5EYG - chains A and B; structure by X-ray diffraction, 2.20 A resolution.

# Chain A (and B)
Name: Inositol monophosphatase
From: Staphylococcus aureus
Notes: EC 3.1.3.25; chain B of this document is another copy of the same molecule, construct and numbering; everything in this record applies to it too
Reference sequence: A0A0D6HL44 (A0A0D6HL44_STAAU); numbering as in UniProt (aligned over 1-265)
Amino-acid sequence (265 residues; numbered 1 to 265; the number before each row is that of its first residue):
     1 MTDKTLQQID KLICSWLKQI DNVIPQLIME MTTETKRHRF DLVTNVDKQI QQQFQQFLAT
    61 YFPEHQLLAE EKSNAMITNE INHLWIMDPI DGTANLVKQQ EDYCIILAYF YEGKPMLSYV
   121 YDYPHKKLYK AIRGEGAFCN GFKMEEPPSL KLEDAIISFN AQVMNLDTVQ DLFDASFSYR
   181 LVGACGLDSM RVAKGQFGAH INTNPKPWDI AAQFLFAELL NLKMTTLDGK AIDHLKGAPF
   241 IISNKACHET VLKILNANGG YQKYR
Disordered / not traced: 34-42 (chain B: fully traced)
Construct notes: engineered mutation Phe142 (Ile in A0A0D6HL44)
Metal / ion sites: Ca2+ site 1: Glu70, Asp88, Ile90 (together with NADP); Ca2+ site 2: Asp88, Asp91, Asp209 (together with NADP)
Ligand contacts:
  - NADP (NAP; NADP nicotinamide-adenine-dinucleotide phosphate), molecule 1: Glu70, Asp88, Ile90, Asp91, Gly92, Thr93, Ala94, Asn160, Val163, Gly183, Ala184, Cys185, Ile201, Asn202, Thr203, Asn204, Pro205, Asp209
  - NADP (NAP), molecule 2: Phe177, Ser178, Arg180
  - 2-(2-methoxyethoxy)ethanol (PG0): Glu101, Asp102, His125, Arg180, Leu181, Val182, Arg191, Phe197

# How chain A and chain B interact
Contacting residue pairs (54; chain A residue first):
  Asn95(A) with Arg180(B), hydrogen bond
  Lys98(A) with Asp154(B), hydrogen bond (side chain-backbone); Ile156(B); Phe177(B); Gly195(B); Gln196(B)
  Gln99(A) with Ile156(B); Arg180(B); Arg191(B), hydrogen bond; Gln196(B), hydrogen bond (backbone-side chain); Phe197(B)
  Glu101(A) with Arg191(B); Lys194(B), salt bridge; Gln196(B), hydrogen bond
  Asp102(A) with Arg191(B), salt bridge
  His125(A) with His125(B)
  Asp154(A) with Lys98(B), hydrogen bond (backbone-side chain)
  Ile156(A) with Lys98(B); Gln99(B)
  Ala161(A) with Phe173(B), hydrophobic
  Gln162(A) with Phe173(B); Ser178(B); Tyr179(B)
  Leu166(A) with Leu166(B); Gln170(B)
  Gln170(A) with Leu166(B); Lys263(B), hydrogen bond
  Phe173(A) with Gln162(B)
  Phe177(A) with Phe40(B), hydrophobic; Ala94(B), hydrophobic; Lys98(B)
  Ser178(A) with Gln162(B)
  Tyr179(A) with Gln162(B); Tyr179(B), hydrophobic; Leu181(B)
  Arg180(A) with Ala94(B); Asn95(B), hydrogen bond; Leu181(B); Val182(B), hydrogen bond (side chain-backbone); Gly183(B)
  Leu181(A) with Tyr179(B); Leu181(B), hydrogen bond (backbone-backbone)
  Val182(A) with Arg180(B)
  Gly183(A) with Arg180(B)
  Arg191(A) with Gln99(B), hydrogen bond; Glu101(B), salt bridge; Asp102(B), salt bridge
  Lys194(A) with Glu101(B), salt bridge
  Gly195(A) with Lys98(B)
  Gln196(A) with Lys98(B); Gln99(B), hydrogen bond (side chain-backbone); Glu101(B), hydrogen bond
  Phe197(A) with Gln99(B)
  Lys263(A) with Gln170(B), hydrogen bond
Other interface residues (no listed pair), chain A (27 interface residues in all): Ala94
Other interface residues (no listed pair), chain B (28 interface residues in all): Ala161

# Summary
The interface between chain A and chain B involves 27 residues on one side and 28 on the other; the contacts
include 14 hydrogen bonds and 5 salt bridges. Among the polar pairs are Glu101(A)-Lys194(B),
Asp102(A)-Arg191(B) and Arg191(A)-Glu101(B). Chain A binds 2-(2-methoxyethoxy)ethanol and NADP.
Chain A and chain B are both Inositol monophosphatase (Staphylococcus aureus); the structure, Crystal
structure of IMPase/NADP phosphatase complexed with NADP and Ca2+, was determined by X-ray diffraction (same
publication as 5EYH and 5F24).
